PDB entry 5V6J | X-ray diffraction, 1.18 A resolution | chains A and B

== Chain A (and B) ==
Name: TMV resistance protein Y3
From: Coprinus comatus
Notes: chain B of this document is another copy of the same molecule, construct and numbering; everything in this record applies to it too
Reference sequence: G3BK00 (G3BK00_COPCM); numbering as in UniProt (aligned over 19-130)
Sequence (112 residues; row label = number of the first residue in the row):
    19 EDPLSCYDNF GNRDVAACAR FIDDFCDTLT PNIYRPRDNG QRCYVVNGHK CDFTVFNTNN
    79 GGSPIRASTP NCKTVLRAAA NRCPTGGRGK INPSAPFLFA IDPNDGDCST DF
Modified residues: Glu19 (pyroglutamic acid; PCA)
Cystine bridges: Cys24-Cys101, Cys36-Cys69, Cys44-Cys90, Cys61-Cys126
Ligand contacts: N-cyclohexyltaurine (NHE; 2-[N-cyclohexylamino]ethane sulfonic acid): Ile83, Ala85, Ser86, Asn89, Ile109, Ala113, Pro114, Phe115, Phe117
From the paper describing this entry:
  - binding site for N-cyclohexyltaurine: Ser86, Asn89, Phe115
  - conformationally variable residues (loop rearrangement): Asp26 to Arg31
  - self-association interface (contacts with another copy of this molecule); pairs are residue here / residue on that copy: Gln59-Gln59 (water-mediated contact), Val63-Arg53 (hydrogen bond)
  - binding site for N-cyclohexyltaurine: Asn30, Asp123 (from molecular simulation)
  - mutagenesis - D26A, N122A: abolished binding to Jurkat cells

== How chain A and chain B interact ==
Contacting residue pairs (53):
  Tyr25(A) - Phe130(B)  hydrogen bond (side chain-backbone)
  Phe39(A) - Arg53(B)
  Thr46(A) - Asn50(B)
  Leu47(A) - Asn50(B)
  Asn50(A) - Thr46(B)
  Asn50(A) - Leu47(B)
  Asn50(A) - Arg60(B)
  Ile51(A) - Arg60(B)  hydrogen bond (backbone-side chain)
  Tyr52(A) - Arg60(B)
  Arg53(A) - Phe39(B)
  Arg53(A) - Tyr62(B)
  Arg53(A) - Val63(B)  hydrogen bond (side chain-backbone)
  Arg55(A) - Val63(B)
  Arg55(A) - Cys126(B)
  Asp56(A) - Cys61(B)
  Asp56(A) - Tyr62(B)
  Asp56(A) - Val63(B)  hydrogen bond (side chain-backbone)
  Asn57(A) - Arg60(B)
  Asn57(A) - Cys61(B)  hydrogen bond (backbone-backbone)
  Asn57(A) - Cys126(B)  hydrogen bond (side chain-backbone)
  Asn57(A) - Phe130(B)
  Gly58(A) - Gln59(B)
  Gln59(A) - Gly58(B)
  Gln59(A) - Gln59(B)  hydrogen bond (backbone-backbone)
  Gln59(A) - Phe130(B)
  Arg60(A) - Asn50(B)
  Arg60(A) - Ile51(B)  hydrogen bond (side chain-backbone)
  Arg60(A) - Tyr52(B)
  Arg60(A) - Asn57(B)
  Cys61(A) - Asp56(B)
  Cys61(A) - Asn57(B)  hydrogen bond (backbone-backbone)
  Tyr62(A) - Arg53(B)
  Tyr62(A) - Asp56(B)
  Val63(A) - Arg53(B)  hydrogen bond (backbone-side chain)
  Val63(A) - Arg55(B)
  Val63(A) - Asp56(B)  hydrogen bond (backbone-side chain)
  Thr72(A) - Phe130(B)
  Phe74(A) - Cys126(B)
  Phe74(A) - Ser127(B)
  Phe74(A) - Phe130(B)  hydrophobic
  Arg106(A) - Phe130(B)  hydrogen bond (side chain-backbone)
  Leu116(A) - Phe130(B)  hydrophobic
  Cys126(A) - Arg55(B)
  Cys126(A) - Asn57(B)  hydrogen bond (backbone-side chain)
  Cys126(A) - Phe74(B)
  Ser127(A) - Phe74(B)
  Phe130(A) - Tyr25(B)  hydrogen bond (backbone-side chain)
  Phe130(A) - Gln59(B)
  Phe130(A) - Thr72(B)
  Phe130(A) - Phe74(B)  hydrophobic
  Phe130(A) - Arg106(B)  hydrogen bond (backbone-side chain)
  Phe130(A) - Leu116(B)  hydrophobic
  Phe130(A) - Ala118(B)
Other interface residues (no listed pair), chain A (26 interface residues in all): Ala118, Asp120
Other interface residues (no listed pair), chain B (26 interface residues in all): Asp129

== Overview ==
The chain A/chain B interface involves 26 residues from each chain, with 15 hydrogen bonds. Among the polar
pairs are Tyr25(A)-Phe130(B), Ile51(A)-Arg60(B) and Arg53(A)-Val63(B). Ligands of chain A:
N-cyclohexyltaurine. The paper reports a binding site for N-cyclohexyltaurine at Ser86(A), Asn89(A) and
Phe115(A) among others; D26A and N122A of chain A abolish binding to Jurkat cells.
Both chains are TMV resistance protein Y3 (Coprinus comatus). Entry 5V6J (Glycan binding protein Y3 from
mushroom Coprinus comatus possesses anti-leukemic activity) was determined by X-ray diffraction.
